Entry 6THF (X-ray diffraction, 1.47 A resolution); this record covers chain A.

Chain A:
Molecule: Copper-containing nitrite reductase
Organism: Bradyrhizobium sp. ORS 375
Notes: EC 1.7.2.1
Reference sequence: H0SLX7 (H0SLX7_BRAS3); residues 2-341 here correspond to UniProt positions 25-364 (UniProt number = residue number + 23)
Chain sequence (347 residues; numbered 1 to 347; the number before each row is that of its first residue):
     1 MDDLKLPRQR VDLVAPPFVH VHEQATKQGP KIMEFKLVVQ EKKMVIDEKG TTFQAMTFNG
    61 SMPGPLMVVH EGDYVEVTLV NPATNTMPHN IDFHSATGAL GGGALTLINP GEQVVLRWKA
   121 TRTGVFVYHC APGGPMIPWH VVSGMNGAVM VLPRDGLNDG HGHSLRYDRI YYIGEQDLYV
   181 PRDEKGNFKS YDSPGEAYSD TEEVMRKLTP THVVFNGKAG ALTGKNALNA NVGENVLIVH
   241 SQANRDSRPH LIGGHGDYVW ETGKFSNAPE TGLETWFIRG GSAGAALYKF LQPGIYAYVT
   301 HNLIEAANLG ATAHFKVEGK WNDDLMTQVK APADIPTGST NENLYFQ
Not modelled in the structure: 1-2, 343-347
Sequence notes: initiating methionine (1); expression tag (342-347)
Ion coordination: Cu ion site 1: His-89, Cys-130, His-140, Met-145; Cu ion site 2: His-94, His-129, His-301
Reported in the primary citation:
  - Cu ion coordination: His-129, Cys-130
  - catalytic residues: Asp-92, His-250 (by similarity / conservation)
  - conformationally variable residues (loop rearrangement, side-chain flip): Pro-132 to Met-136

Overview:
His-89, Cys-130, His-140 and Met-145 form the Cu ion site 1. His-94, His-129 and His-301 form the Cu ion site
2. The paper reports catalytic residues Asp-92 and His-250; Cu ion coordination by His-129 and Cys-130.
Chain A is Copper-containing nitrite reductase (Bradyrhizobium sp. ORS 375); the structure, Crystal structure
of two-domain Cu nitrite reductase from Bradyrhizobium sp. ORS 375, was determined by X-ray diffraction,
deposited together with 6THE.
